6CSE - chains A and C of the 3 polymer chains in the assembly; structure by X-ray diffraction, 3.24 A resolution.

# Chain A
Molecule: Monoclonal antibody FAB heavy chain
Source organism: Mus musculus
Notes: antibody fragment or engineered binder
Chain sequence (214 residues; row label = number of the first residue in the row; note: 10 numbers in that range are skipped by the numbering (no residue carries them; nothing is unmodelled there)):
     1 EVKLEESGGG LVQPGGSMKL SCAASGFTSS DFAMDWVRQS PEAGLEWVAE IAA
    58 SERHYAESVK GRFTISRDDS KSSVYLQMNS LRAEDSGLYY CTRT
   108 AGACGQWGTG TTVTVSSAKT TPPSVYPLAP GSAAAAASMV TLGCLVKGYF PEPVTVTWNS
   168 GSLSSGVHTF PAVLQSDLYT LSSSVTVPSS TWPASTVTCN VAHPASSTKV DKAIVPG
Disulfide bonds: C22-C98, C151-C206

# Chain C
Molecule: Sodium/alanine symporter AgcS
Source organism: Methanococcus maripaludis (strain S2 / LL)
UniProtKB: Q6LX42 (AGCS_METMP); residue numbers follow UniProt; this construct covers 1-453
Chain sequence (453 residues; numbered 1 to 453; the number before each row is that of its first residue):
     1 MDFVSLVNTV NSFVWGPYML VLLLGTGIFL TLRLGFMQIH TLPYALKLAF SKHQDETSEG
    61 DISHFQALMT ALAATIGTGN IAGVATAYVL GGPGAIFWMW VTAFFGMATK YAEAVLAIKY
   121 RTVDDNGEMA GGPMYFLEKG LPDHGLGKIL GVAFAFFGAF AAFGIGNMVQ TNSVADAVAS
   181 NFGVDPLITG FVLAIFTAAV ILGGIKSIGK ATGIIVPFMA VFYILAGLVI LAMNIGYIIP
   241 AFGTIFSSAF NFSAGFGALI GTAIMWGVKR GVFSNEAGLG SAPIAAAAAK TDHPGRQALV
   301 SMTGTFLDTI VVCTITGLVL TIAGLKAFPG LTDLTGASLT AASFDALMPM GGLIVTIGLV
   361 FFAYSTVLGW SYYGEKCFEY LIGTKGIRLY RIAFVLVAFW GATASLPLVW NIADTLNGAM
   421 AIPNLIGLLL LSGVVVSETK AFNEIRKNEA KNA
Not modelled in the structure: 1-15, 54-55, 143-145, 449-453
Swiss-Prot annotation at these positions:
  - binding site (D-alanine): T75, N80, Q170, F273, S274
  - binding site (L-alanine): T75, G79, Q170, F273 to E276
  - mutagenesis: N80 (N80A: Markedly reduces L-alanine uptake; when associated with A-274 and A-308), I165 (I165A: Shows poor substrate selectivity, allowing additional amino acids such as L-valine and L-leucine to be efficiently transported. Decreases L-alanine uptake), F273 (F273A: Shows poor substrate selectivity, allowing additional amino acids such as L-valine and L-leucine to be efficiently transported. Decreases L-alanine uptake), S274 (S274A: Markedly reduces L-alanine uptake; when associated with A-80 and A-308), D308 (D308A: Markedly reduces L-alanine uptake; when associated with A-80 and A-274), W370 (W370Q: Does not change uptake of L-alanine, but reduces the ability to transport D-alanine)
Reported in the primary citation:
  - contacts within the chain: A73-T366 (hydrogen bond), T78-Q170 (hydrogen bond), A74-W370, E276-W370 (hydrogen bond)
  - binding site for alanine: A74, T75, G77, T78, I165, Q170, F273, S274, E276, T366
  - specificity-determining residues: I165, F273, W370

# How chain A and chain C interact
Pairs across the interface (22; chain A residue first):
  S30(A) - S180(C)
  D31(A) - L334(C)
  D31(A) - S338(C)  hydrogen bond (backbone-side chain)
  F32(A) - G330(C)
  F32(A) - D333(C)
  F32(A) - L334(C)  hydrophobic
  A52(A) - D176(C)
  A53(A) - D176(C)
  S58(A) - D176(C)
  S58(A) - A402(C)
  E59(A) - N172(C)
  E59(A) - D176(C)
  E59(A) - S405(C)
  E59(A) - L406(C)
  E59(A) - P407(C)
  R60(A) - S405(C)
  R60(A) - P407(C)
  R100(A) - G330(C)
  R100(A) - D333(C)  salt bridge
  T101(A) - D333(C)
  A108(A) - D333(C)
  Q113(A) - D333(C)
Also at the interface, not in a pair above, chain A (14 interface residues in all): E50, H61
Also at the interface, not in a pair above, chain C (15 interface residues in all): A179, N181, A404, L408

# Overview
Chain A and chain C form an interface of 14 and 15 residues respectively; the contacts include 1 hydrogen bond
and 1 salt bridge. Among the polar pairs are R100(A)-D333(C) and D31(A)-S338(C). From the paper: a binding
site for alanine at A74(C), T75(C) and G77(C) among others; specificity determinants I165(C), F273(C) and
W370(C).
Here chain A is Monoclonal antibody FAB heavy chain (Mus musculus) and chain C is Sodium/alanine symporter
AgcS (Methanococcus maripaludis (strain S2 / LL)). Entry 6CSE (Crystal structure of sodium/alanine symporter
AgcS with L-alanine bound) was determined by X-ray diffraction, deposited together with 6CSF.
